Entry 2ZO7 (X-ray diffraction, 1.58 A resolution); this record covers chain A.

# Chain A
Name: Cyan/green-emitting gfp-like protein, kusabira-cyan mutant (kcy-R1)
Organism: Fungia concinna
Chain sequence (222 residues; row label = number of the first residue in the row; note: 2 numbers in that range are skipped by the numbering (no residue carries them; nothing is unmodelled there); numbers below 1 keep their minus sign (Asp-2 is residue -2)):
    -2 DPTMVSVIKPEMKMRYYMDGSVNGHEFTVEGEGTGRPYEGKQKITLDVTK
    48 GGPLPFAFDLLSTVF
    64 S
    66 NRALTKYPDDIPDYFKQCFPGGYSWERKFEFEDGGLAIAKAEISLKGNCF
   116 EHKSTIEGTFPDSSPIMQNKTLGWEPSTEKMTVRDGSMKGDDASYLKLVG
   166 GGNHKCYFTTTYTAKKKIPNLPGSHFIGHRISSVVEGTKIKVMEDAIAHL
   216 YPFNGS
Not modelled in the structure: -2, 221
Modified residues: Ser64 ([(4Z)-2-(1-amino-2-hydroxyethyl)-4-(4-hydroxybenzylidene)-5-oxo-4,5-dihydro-1H-imidazol-1-yl]acetic acid; GYS)
Covalently attached groups: covalent link Phe62-Ser64; covalent link Ser64-Asn66

# In short
Chain A is Cyan/green-emitting gfp-like protein, kusabira-cyan mutant (kcy-R1) (Fungia concinna); the
structure, Crystal Structure of a Kusabira-Cyan Mutant (KCY-R1), a Cyan/Green-Emitting GFP-Like Protein, was
determined by X-ray diffraction together with 2ZO6 from the same study.
